PDB entry 1YIH | X-ray diffraction, 2.00 A resolution | chains A and C of the 4 polymer chains in the assembly

# Chain A (and C)
Protein: Hemoglobin alpha chain
Source organism: Homo sapiens
Notes: chain C of this document is another copy of the same molecule, construct and numbering; everything in this record applies to it too
UniProt: P69905 (HBA_HUMAN); numbering as in UniProt (aligned over 1-141)
Amino-acid sequence (141 residues; numbered 1 to 141; the number before each row is that of its first residue):
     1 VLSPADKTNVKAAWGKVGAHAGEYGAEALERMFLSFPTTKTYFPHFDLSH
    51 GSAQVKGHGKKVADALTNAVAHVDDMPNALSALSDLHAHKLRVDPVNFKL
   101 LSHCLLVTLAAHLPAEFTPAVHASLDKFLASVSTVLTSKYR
UniProt features mapped onto this chain:
  - site: Lys-61 (Not glycated)
  - natural variant: Asp-6 (A6D: In J-Toronto; this construct carries the variant), Ala-13 (A13D: In J-Paris 1/J-Aljezur), Glu-27 (A27E: In Shenyang; this construct carries the variant), Lys-61 (K61N: In Zambia; deletion: In Clinic), Asp-64 (A64D: In Pontoise; this construct carries the variant), Asp-75 (D75A: In Lille; D75G: In Chapel Hill; D75N: In G-Pest), Ala-111 (A111D: In Petah Tikva)
Ion coordination: heme Fe: His-87 (together with oxygen molecule)
Ligand contacts: heme / oxygen molecule: Leu-29, Met-32, Thr-39, Tyr-42, Phe-43, His-45, Phe-46, His-58, Lys-61, Val-62, Ala-65, Leu-66, Leu-83, Leu-86, His-87, Leu-91, Val-93, Asn-97, Phe-98, Leu-101, Val-132, Leu-136

# How chain A and chain C interact
Pairs across the interface (4; chain A residue first):
  Asp-126(A) with Arg-141(C), salt bridge
  Lys-127(A) with Arg-141(C), hydrogen bond (side chain-backbone)
  Arg-141(A) with Asp-126(C), salt bridge; Lys-127(C), hydrogen bond (backbone-side chain)
Also at the interface, not in a pair above, chain A (6 interface residues in all): Val-1, Ala-123, Ala-130
Also at the interface, not in a pair above, chain C (5 interface residues in all): Ala-123, Ala-130

# In short
6 residues of chain A and 5 residues of chain C are in contact; the contacts include 2 hydrogen bonds and 2
salt bridges. Polar pairs include Asp-126(A)/Arg-141(C) and Lys-127(A)/Arg-141(C). Bound to chain A: heme /
oxygen molecule.
Both chains are Hemoglobin alpha chain (Homo sapiens). Entry 1YIH (T-to-T(High) quaternary transitions in
human hemoglobin: betaP100A oxy (2.2MM IHP, 20% PEG) (1 test set)) was determined by X-ray diffraction (same
publication as 1XXT, 1XY0, 1XZ5, 1XZ7, 1XZU, 1XZV and 45 further entries).
